9FWY - chains B and G of the 4 polymer chains in the assembly; structure by X-ray diffraction, 2.90 A resolution.

[Chain B]
Protein: Floricaula/leafy-like transcription factor
Source organism: Nothoceros aenigmaticus
UniProtKB: W8EDT4 (W8EDT4_9EMBR); residues 182-345 here correspond to UniProt positions 239-402 (UniProt number = residue number + 57)
Chain sequence (169 residues; numbered 178 to 346; the number before each row is that of its first residue):
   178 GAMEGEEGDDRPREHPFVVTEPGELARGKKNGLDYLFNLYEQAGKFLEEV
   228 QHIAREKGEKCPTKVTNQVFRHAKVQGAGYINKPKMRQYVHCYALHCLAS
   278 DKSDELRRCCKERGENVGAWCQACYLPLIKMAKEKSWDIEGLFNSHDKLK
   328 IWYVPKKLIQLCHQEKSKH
Unresolved in the structure: 178-187
Differences from the reference sequence: expression tag (178-181, 346)

[Chain G]
Molecule: 29-nt DNA strand
Sequence (29 nucleotides; each row starts with the number of its first residue):
     1 GTGCTCACCGTCCGCTGGTCGCCCGTGGC

[Chain B / chain G interface]
Residue-residue contacts (21):
  Arg190(B) - DC23(G)  base contact
  Arg190(B) - DC24(G)  hydrogen bond to the sugar
  Arg190(B) - DG25(G)  sugar contact
  His192(B) - DT26(G)  salt bridge to the phosphate
  Pro193(B) - DT26(G)  phosphate contact
  Lys206(B) - DT26(G)  phosphate contact
  Lys207(B) - DT26(G)  phosphate contact
  Thr243(B) - DG17(G)  phosphate contact
  Asn244(B) - DT16(G)  sugar contact
  Asn244(B) - DG17(G)  hydrogen bond to the phosphate
  Arg248(B) - DT16(G)  salt bridge to the phosphate
  Lys260(B) - DG17(G)  hydrogen bond to the base
  Lys260(B) - DG18(G)  hydrogen bond to the base
  Lys260(B) - DT19(G)  base contact
  Pro261(B) - DT19(G)  base contact
  Pro261(B) - DC20(G)  base contact
  Arg264(B) - DG18(G)  salt bridge to the phosphate
  Tyr330(B) - DG17(G)  hydrogen bond to the phosphate
  Tyr330(B) - DG18(G)  phosphate contact
  Lys333(B) - DG18(G)  phosphate contact
  Lys333(B) - DT19(G)  salt bridge to the phosphate
Also at the interface, not in a pair above, chain B (15 interface residues in all): Gln265, Val331
Also at the interface, not in a pair above, chain G (11 interface residues in all): DG21, DG27

[Summary]
The interface between chain B and chain G involves 15 residues on one side and 11 on the other; the contacts
include 5 hydrogen bonds and 4 salt bridges. Polar pairs include Lys260(B)-DG17(G), Lys260(B)-DG18(G) and
Arg190(B)-DC24(G).
Chain B is Floricaula/leafy-like transcription factor (Nothoceros aenigmaticus) and chain G is a 29-nt DNA
strand; the structure, Structure of the Nothoceros aenigmaticus LFY DNA-binding domain bound to DNA, was
determined by X-ray diffraction.
